Entry 4XJT (X-ray diffraction, 2.60 A resolution); this record covers chain A.

[Chain A]
Name: ADP-ribosyl cyclase/cyclic ADP-ribose hydrolase 1
Source organism: Homo sapiens
Notes: EC 3.2.2.6, 2.4.99.20
UniProtKB: P28907 (CD38_HUMAN); numbering as in UniProt (aligned over 46-300)
Sequence (262 residues; row label = number of the first residue in the row):
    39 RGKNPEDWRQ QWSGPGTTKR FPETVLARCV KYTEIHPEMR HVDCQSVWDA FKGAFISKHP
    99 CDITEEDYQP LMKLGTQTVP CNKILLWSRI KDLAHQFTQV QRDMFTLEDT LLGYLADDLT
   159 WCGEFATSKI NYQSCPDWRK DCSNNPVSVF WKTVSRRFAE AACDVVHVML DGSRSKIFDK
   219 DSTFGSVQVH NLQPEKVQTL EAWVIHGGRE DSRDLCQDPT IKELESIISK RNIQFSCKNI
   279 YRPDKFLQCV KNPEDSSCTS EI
Unresolved in the structure: 39-45, 246-249, 291-300
Differences from the reference sequence: expression tag (39-45); engineered mutation Asp-100 (Asn in P28907), Ala-164 (Asn in P28907), Asp-209 (Asn in P28907), Asp-219 (Asn in P28907), Gln-226 (Glu in P28907)
UniProt features mapped onto this chain:
  - active site: Cys-119, Cys-201
Disulfides: Cys-67/Cys-82, Cys-99/Cys-180, Cys-119/Cys-201, Cys-160/Cys-173, Cys-254/Cys-275
Covalently attached groups: compound NA7 linked to Gln-226
Residues lining bound ligands:
  - 41Z (4-[(2,6-dimethylbenzyl)amino]-2-methylquinoline-8-carboxamide): Trp-125, Lys-129, Glu-146, Asp-155, Asp-156, Val-185, Ser-186, Trp-189, Lys-190, Ser-220, Thr-221, Ser-224, Val-225
  - NA7 ([(2R,3R,4R,5R)-5-(6-amino-9H-purin-9-yl)-3-hydroxy-4-(phosphonooxy)tetrahydrofuran-2-yl]methyl [(2R,3S,4S)-3,4-dihydroxytetrahydrofuran-2-yl]methyl dihydrogen diphosphate): Leu-124, Trp-125, Ser-126, Arg-127, Leu-145, Glu-146, Trp-176, Ser-186, Ser-193, Phe-196, Asp-219, Ser-220, Thr-221, Phe-222

[In short]
Bound to chain A: compound 41Z. Covalently linked compound NA7: at Gln-226. From UniProt: active-site residues
Cys-119 and Cys-201.
Chain A is ADP-ribosyl cyclase/cyclic ADP-ribose hydrolase 1 (Homo sapiens); the structure, Human CD38
complexed with inhibitor 2 [4-[(2,6-dimethylbenzyl)amino]-2-methylquinoline-8-carboxamide], was determined by
X-ray diffraction (same publication as 4XJS).
